6HQ7 - chains A and B; structure by X-ray diffraction, 2.46 A resolution.

# Chain A (and B)
Name: EAL Enzyme Bd1971
From: Bdellovibrio bacteriovorus (strain ATCC 15356 / DSM 50701 / NCIB 9529 / HD100)
Notes: chain B of this document is another copy of the same molecule, construct and numbering; everything in this record applies to it too
UniProt: Q6MLN6 (Q6MLN6_BDEBA); residue numbers follow UniProt; this construct covers 6-400
Amino-acid sequence (397 residues; each row starts with the number of its first residue):
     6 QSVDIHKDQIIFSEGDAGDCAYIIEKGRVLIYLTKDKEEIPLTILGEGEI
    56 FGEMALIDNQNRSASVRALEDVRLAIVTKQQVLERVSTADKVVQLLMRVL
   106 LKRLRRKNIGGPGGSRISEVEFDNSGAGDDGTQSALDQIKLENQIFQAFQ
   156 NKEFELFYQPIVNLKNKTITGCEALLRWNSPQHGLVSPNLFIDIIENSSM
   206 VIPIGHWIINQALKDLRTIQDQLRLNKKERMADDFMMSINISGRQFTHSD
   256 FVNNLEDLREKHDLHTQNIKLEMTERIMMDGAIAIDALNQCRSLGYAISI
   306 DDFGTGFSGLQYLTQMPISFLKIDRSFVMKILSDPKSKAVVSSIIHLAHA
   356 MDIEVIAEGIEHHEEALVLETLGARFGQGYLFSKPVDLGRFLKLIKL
Not modelled in the structure: 112-116, 124-138 (chain B: 112-135, 402)
Differences from the reference sequence: expression tag (401-402)
Metal / ion sites: Mg2+: Glu178, Glu277, Asp306
Residues lining bound ligands: cyclic guanosine monophosphate (PCG): Phe17, Ile36, Leu47, Thr48, Leu50, Ile55, Phe56, Gly57, Glu58, Met59, Ala60, Arg67, Ser68, Ala69, Val71, Leu109
Reported in the primary citation:
  - catalytic residues: Asp306, Asp307
  - self-association interface (contacts with another copy of this molecule): Leu315 to Met321, Pro340 to Asp357
  - binding site for cyclic guanosine monophosphate: Ser68
  - conformationally variable residues: Arg182 to Ser192, Gly311 to Ile323

# Interface between chain A and chain B
Contacting residue pairs - 136 pairs, chain A then chain B:
  Gln6(A) with Gln149(B); Gln152(B), hydrogen bond
  Ile28(A) with Leu141(B), hydrophobic; Lys145(B)
  Glu30(A) with Lys145(B), salt bridge
  Thr48(A) with Arg111(B)
  Leu50(A) with Arg108(B)
  Gly53(A) with Leu141(B)
  Glu54(A) with Lys107(B), salt bridge; Arg108(B), salt bridge
  Ile55(A) with Val104(B), hydrophobic; Arg108(B), hydrogen bond (backbone-side chain)
  Glu58(A) with Leu101(B); Leu105(B); Arg108(B), salt bridge
  Met59(A) with Leu105(B), hydrophobic
  Ile62(A) with Leu101(B), hydrophobic
  Ile81(A) with Asn148(B)
  Val82(A) with Ile144(B), hydrophobic
  Thr83(A) with Asn148(B)
  Gln85(A) with Ser204(B)
  Gln86(A) with Ile144(B), hydrogen bond (side chain-backbone); Glu147(B), hydrogen bond; Asn148(B), hydrogen bond
  Glu89(A) with Ser204(B), hydrogen bond
  Arg90(A) with Asp95(B), salt bridge; Val97(B); Val98(B); Gln143(B), hydrogen bond; Glu147(B), salt bridge
  Asp95(A) with Arg90(B), salt bridge
  Val97(A) with Arg90(B)
  Val98(A) with Arg90(B); Val98(B), hydrophobic
  Leu100(A) with Gly53(B); Ile55(B), hydrophobic
  Leu101(A) with Glu58(B); Val91(B), hydrophobic; Met102(B), hydrophobic
  Met102(A) with Met102(B), hydrophobic
  Val104(A) with Glu54(B); Ile55(B), hydrophobic
  Leu105(A) with Met102(B), hydrophobic; Leu105(B), hydrophobic; Leu106(B), hydrophobic
  Leu106(A) with Leu105(B), hydrophobic
  Lys107(A) with Glu54(B), salt bridge
  Arg108(A) with Leu50(B); Glu54(B), salt bridge; Ile55(B), hydrogen bond (side chain-backbone); Glu58(B), salt bridge; Leu109(B)
  Leu109(A) with Leu105(B), hydrophobic; Arg108(B); Leu109(B)
  Arg111(A) with Leu47(B); Thr48(B), hydrogen bond
  Pro117(A) with Ile49(B), hydrophobic
  Gly118(A) with Ile49(B)
  Gly119(A) with Ile49(B)
  Ser120(A) with Thr48(B); Ile49(B), hydrogen bond (backbone-backbone); Leu50(B); Gly51(B), hydrogen bond (backbone-backbone); Glu54(B)
  Arg121(A) with Arg33(B); Glu52(B); Glu54(B)
  Ile122(A) with Glu52(B), hydrogen bond (backbone-backbone); Gly53(B); Glu54(B)
  Leu141(A) with Ile28(B), hydrophobic; Glu30(B); Ala80(B), hydrophobic
  Gln143(A) with Arg90(B), hydrogen bond
  Ile144(A) with Ile81(B); Gln86(B), hydrogen bond (backbone-side chain)
  Lys145(A) with Gln6(B); Glu30(B), salt bridge
  Glu147(A) with Gln86(B), hydrogen bond; Arg90(B), salt bridge
  Asn148(A) with Gln6(B); Ile81(B), hydrogen bond (side chain-backbone); Gln86(B)
  Gln152(A) with Gln6(B), hydrogen bond
  Ser204(A) with Gln85(B); Glu89(B)
  Arg249(A) with Glu89(B), salt bridge
  Arg281(A) with Phe312(B)
  Phe308(A) with Leu315(B), hydrophobic
  Gly309(A) with Ser313(B); Leu315(B), hydrogen bond (backbone-backbone); Gln316(B), hydrogen bond (backbone-backbone)
  Thr310(A) with Ser313(B); Gln316(B)
  Gly311(A) with Phe312(B); Ser313(B), hydrogen bond (backbone-backbone); Tyr317(B), hydrogen bond (backbone-side chain)
  Phe312(A) with Gly311(B); Ser313(B)
  Ser313(A) with Gly309(B), hydrogen bond (side chain-backbone); Thr310(B); Gly311(B), hydrogen bond (backbone-backbone); Phe312(B); Ser313(B), hydrogen bond (side chain-backbone)
  Leu315(A) with Gly309(B), hydrogen bond (backbone-backbone); Leu315(B), hydrophobic; Phe332(B)
  Gln316(A) with Gly309(B), hydrogen bond (backbone-backbone); Thr310(B); Ser331(B), hydrogen bond; Phe332(B)
  Thr319(A) with Lys341(B); Ser342(B)
  Gln320(A) with Lys335(B), hydrogen bond
  Ser331(A) with Gln316(B), hydrogen bond
  Phe332(A) with Leu315(B); Gln316(B); Thr319(B)
  Lys335(A) with Thr319(B), hydrogen bond; Gln320(B), hydrogen bond
  Asp339(A) with Thr319(B), hydrogen bond
  Lys341(A) with Thr319(B); Met356(B)
  Ser342(A) with Thr319(B), hydrogen bond
  Ala344(A) with Leu352(B); Met356(B), hydrophobic
  Val345(A) with Leu315(B), hydrophobic; Leu318(B), hydrophobic; Thr319(B); Leu352(B), hydrophobic
  Ser348(A) with Ser348(B); Leu352(B)
  Leu352(A) with Val345(B), hydrophobic; Ser348(B)
  Met356(A) with Lys341(B)
Interface residues without a listed pair, chain A (76 interface residues in all): Leu47, Ala80, Val87, Val91, Gly314, Leu318, Ile349, Ala355
Interface residues without a listed pair, chain B (73 interface residues in all): Phe56, Ile62, Val82, Val87, Ala94, Ser203, Arg249, Gly314, Asp339, Ala344, Ala355

# Summary
Chain A and chain B form an interface of 76 and 73 residues respectively; the contacts include 33 hydrogen
bonds and 13 salt bridges. Polar pairs include Glu30(A)-Lys145(B), Glu54(A)-Lys107(B) and Glu54(A)-Arg108(B).
Chain A binds cyclic guanosine monophosphate. From the paper: catalytic residues Asp306(A) and Asp307(A); a
binding site for cyclic guanosine monophosphate at Ser68(A).
Both chains are EAL Enzyme Bd1971 (Bdellovibrio bacteriovorus (strain ATCC 15356 / DSM 50701 / NCIB 9529 /
HD100)). Entry 6HQ7 (Structure of EAL Enzyme Bd1971 - cGMP bound form) was determined by X-ray diffraction
together with 6HQ2, 6HQ3, 6HQ4 and 6HQ5 from the same study.
